Entry 1NH2 (X-ray diffraction, 1.90 A resolution); this record covers chains B and D of the 6 polymer chains in the assembly.

== Chain B ==
Molecule: Transcription initiation factor IIA large chain
From: Saccharomyces cerevisiae
Notes: fragment: n-terminal 54 residues
UniProtKB: P32773 (TOA1_YEAST); residue numbers follow UniProt; this construct covers 2-54
Sequence (53 residues; row label = number of the first residue in the row):
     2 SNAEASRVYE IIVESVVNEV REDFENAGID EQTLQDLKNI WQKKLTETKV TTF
Unresolved in the structure: 2, 49-54

== Chain D ==
Molecule: Transcription initiation factor IIA small chain
From: Saccharomyces cerevisiae
UniProtKB: P32773 (TOA1_YEAST); numbering as in UniProt (aligned over 2-122)
Sequence (121 residues; row label = number of the first residue in the row):
     2 AVPGYYELYR RSTIGNSLVD ALDTLISDGR IEASLAMRVL ETFDKVVAET LKDNTQSKLT
    62 VKGNLDTYGF CDDVWTFIVK NCQVTVEDSH RDASQNGSGD SQSVISVDKL RIVACNSKKS
   122 E
Unresolved in the structure: 2-4, 90-102, 122

== Interface between chain B and chain D ==
Pairs across the interface - 41 pairs, chain B then chain D:
  E5(B) - T56(D)
  E5(B) - Q57(D)  hydrogen bond (side chain-backbone)
  E5(B) - S58(D)  hydrogen bond
  V9(B) - T51(D)
  V9(B) - N55(D)
  V9(B) - T56(D)
  Y10(B) - I15(D)
  I12(B) - T51(D)
  I12(B) - N55(D)
  I13(B) - I15(D)  hydrophobic
  I13(B) - V47(D)
  I13(B) - T51(D)
  S16(B) - V47(D)
  V17(B) - F44(D)  hydrophobic
  V17(B) - V47(D)  hydrophobic
  E20(B) - T43(D)
  E20(B) - V47(D)
  V21(B) - T43(D)
  D24(B) - L36(D)
  D24(B) - R39(D)
  F25(B) - L36(D)  hydrophobic
  F25(B) - V40(D)  hydrophobic
  I30(B) - R31(D)
  I30(B) - L36(D)  hydrophobic
  T34(B) - R31(D)  hydrogen bond
  T34(B) - I32(D)
  D37(B) - R31(D)  salt bridge
  L38(B) - A22(D)  hydrophobic
  L38(B) - L23(D)  hydrophobic
  L38(B) - L26(D)  hydrophobic
  I41(B) - A22(D)  hydrophobic
  W42(B) - I15(D)  hydrogen bond (side chain-backbone)
  W42(B) - S18(D)
  W42(B) - L19(D)
  W42(B) - A22(D)
  K45(B) - S18(D)
  K45(B) - D21(D)
  K45(B) - T25(D)
  L46(B) - T14(D)
  L46(B) - I15(D)  hydrophobic
  L46(B) - S18(D)
Also at the interface, not in a pair above, chain B (21 interface residues in all): V14, Q33
Also at the interface, not in a pair above, chain D (24 interface residues in all): V48, L52

== Overview ==
Chain B and chain D form an interface of 21 and 24 residues respectively, with 4 hydrogen bonds and 1 salt
bridge. Among the polar pairs are D37(B)-R31(D), E5(B)-Q57(D) and E5(B)-S58(D).
Here chain B is Transcription initiation factor IIA large chain and chain D is Transcription initiation factor
IIA small chain, both from Saccharomyces cerevisiae. Entry 1NH2 (Crystal structure of a yeast TFIIA/TBP/DNA
complex) was determined by X-ray diffraction, deposited together with 1NVP.
